Entry 9JR9 (electron microscopy, 2.84 A resolution); this record covers chains A and B.

== Chain A (and B) ==
Name: Protein SLFN14
Source organism: Homo sapiens
Notes: EC 3.1.-.-; chain B of this document is another copy of the same molecule, construct and numbering; everything in this record applies to it too
UniProt: P0C7P3 (SLN14_HUMAN); residue numbers follow UniProt; this construct covers 1-912
Chain sequence (912 residues; each row starts with the number of its first residue):
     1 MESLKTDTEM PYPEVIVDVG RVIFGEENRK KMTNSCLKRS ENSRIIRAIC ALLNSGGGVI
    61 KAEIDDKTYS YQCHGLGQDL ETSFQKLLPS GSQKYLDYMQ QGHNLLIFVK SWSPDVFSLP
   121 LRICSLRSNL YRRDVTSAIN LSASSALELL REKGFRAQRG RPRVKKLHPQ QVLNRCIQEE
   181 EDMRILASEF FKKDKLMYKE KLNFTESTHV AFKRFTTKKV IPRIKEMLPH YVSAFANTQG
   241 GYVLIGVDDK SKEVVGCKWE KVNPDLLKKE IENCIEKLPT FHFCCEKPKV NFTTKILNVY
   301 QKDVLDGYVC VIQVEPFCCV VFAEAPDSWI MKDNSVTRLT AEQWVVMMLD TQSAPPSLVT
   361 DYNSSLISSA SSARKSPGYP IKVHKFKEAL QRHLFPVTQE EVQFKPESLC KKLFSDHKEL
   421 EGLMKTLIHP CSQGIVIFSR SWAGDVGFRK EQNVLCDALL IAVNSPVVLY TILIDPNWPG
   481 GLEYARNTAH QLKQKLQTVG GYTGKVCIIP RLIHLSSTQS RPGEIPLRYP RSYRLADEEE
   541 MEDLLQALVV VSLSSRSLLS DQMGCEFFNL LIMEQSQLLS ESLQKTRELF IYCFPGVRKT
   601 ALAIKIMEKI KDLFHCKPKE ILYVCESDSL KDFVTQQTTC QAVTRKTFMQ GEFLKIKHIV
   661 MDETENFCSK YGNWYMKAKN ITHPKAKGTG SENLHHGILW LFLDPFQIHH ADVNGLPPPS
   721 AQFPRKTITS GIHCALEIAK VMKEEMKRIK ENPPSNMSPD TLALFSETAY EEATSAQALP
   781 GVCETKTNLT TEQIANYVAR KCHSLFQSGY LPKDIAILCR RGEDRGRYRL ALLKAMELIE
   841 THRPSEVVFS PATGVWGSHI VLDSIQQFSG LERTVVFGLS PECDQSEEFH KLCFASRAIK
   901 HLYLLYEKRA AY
Unresolved in the structure: 161-177, 352-377 (chain B: 161-177, 352-378, 519-524)
Differences from the reference sequence: engineered mutation Ala211 (Glu in P0C7P3); conflict Ser365 (Cys in P0C7P3), Ser775 (Cys in P0C7P3), Ser808 (Cys in P0C7P3)
Swiss-Prot annotation at these positions:
  - binding site (ATP): Cys593 to Thr600
Metal / ion sites: Zn2+: His282, Cys284, Cys318, Cys319
From the paper describing this entry:
  - mutagenesis - E211A: abolished catalytic activity on hRNA or tRNA
  - Zn2+ coordination: His282, Cys284, Cys318, Cys319
  - self-association interface (contacts with another copy of this molecule); pairs are residue here / residue on that copy: Ser92-Asp134 (hydrogen bond), Gln100-Glu179, Thr586-Pro724 (hydrophobic contact), Arg587-Phe723 (pi stacking), Tyr71, Cys73, Tyr98, Val135, Val135, Met183, Met183, Thr205, Thr205
  - conformationally variable residues (loop rearrangement): Lys213, Arg214, Phe215
  - mutagenesis - E211A: abolished catalytic activity on ATP
  - catalytic residues: Lys213, Arg214, Lys218
  - mutagenesis - F215A: decreased catalytic activity

== Chain A / chain B interface ==
Contacting residue pairs - 103 pairs, chain A then chain B:
  Glu26(A) - Thr136(B)
  Glu26(A) - Thr205(B)
  Tyr71(A) - Glu179(B)
  Tyr71(A) - Glu180(B)
  Tyr71(A) - Met183(B)
  Tyr71(A) - Thr205(B)
  Gln72(A) - Asp182(B)
  Gln72(A) - Met183(B)
  Gln72(A) - Leu186(B)
  Gln72(A) - Asn203(B)
  Gln72(A) - Phe204(B)
  Gln72(A) - Thr205(B)  hydrogen bond (backbone-backbone)
  Cys73(A) - Asn203(B)
  Cys73(A) - Thr205(B)
  Cys73(A) - Lys252(B)
  His74(A) - Thr205(B)
  Gly75(A) - Thr205(B)
  Gln78(A) - Thr136(B)
  Glu81(A) - Val135(B)
  Gln85(A) - Asp134(B)
  Gln85(A) - Ser137(B)
  Gln85(A) - Ile139(B)
  Pro89(A) - Ser145(B)
  Ser90(A) - Arg132(B)  hydrogen bond (backbone-side chain)
  Ser90(A) - Glu148(B)
  Gly91(A) - Asp134(B)
  Ser92(A) - Asp134(B)  hydrogen bond
  Gln93(A) - Arg133(B)  hydrogen bond (side chain-backbone)
  Gln93(A) - Asp134(B)
  Gln93(A) - Thr238(B)
  Lys94(A) - Arg132(B)
  Tyr98(A) - Glu179(B)
  Met99(A) - Glu179(B)
  Gln100(A) - Glu179(B)
  Asp115(A) - Glu148(B)
  Phe117(A) - Leu119(B)
  Phe117(A) - Arg151(B)  hydrogen bond (backbone-side chain)
  Phe117(A) - Glu152(B)
  Phe117(A) - Phe155(B)  hydrophobic
  Ser118(A) - Leu119(B)
  Ser118(A) - Glu148(B)
  Leu119(A) - Phe117(B)
  Leu119(A) - Ser118(B)
  Leu119(A) - Leu119(B)
  Arg132(A) - Ser90(B)
  Arg133(A) - Gln93(B)  hydrogen bond (backbone-side chain)
  Asp134(A) - Gly91(B)
  Asp134(A) - Ser92(B)  hydrogen bond
  Asp134(A) - Gln93(B)
  Val135(A) - Glu81(B)
  Val135(A) - Tyr98(B)
  Thr136(A) - Glu81(B)
  Ser137(A) - Glu81(B)
  Ser145(A) - Pro89(B)
  Glu148(A) - Asp115(B)
  Glu148(A) - Phe117(B)
  Glu148(A) - Ser118(B)
  Arg151(A) - Phe117(B)  hydrogen bond (side chain-backbone)
  Glu152(A) - Phe117(B)
  Phe155(A) - Phe117(B)  hydrophobic
  Arg159(A) - Glu539(B)
  Arg159(A) - Asp543(B)  salt bridge
  Gln178(A) - Arg531(B)
  Gln178(A) - Ser532(B)
  Glu179(A) - Tyr71(B)
  Glu179(A) - Tyr98(B)
  Glu179(A) - Met99(B)
  Glu179(A) - Gln100(B)
  Glu180(A) - Tyr71(B)
  Met183(A) - Tyr71(B)
  Met183(A) - Gln72(B)
  Leu186(A) - Gln72(B)
  Asn203(A) - Cys73(B)
  Phe204(A) - Gln72(B)
  Thr205(A) - Gln72(B)  hydrogen bond (backbone-backbone)
  Thr205(A) - Cys73(B)
  Thr205(A) - His74(B)
  Thr205(A) - Gly75(B)
  Thr238(A) - Gln93(B)
  Lys252(A) - Cys73(B)
  Arg531(A) - Gln178(B)
  Ser532(A) - Gln178(B)
  Glu539(A) - Arg159(B)
  Asp543(A) - Arg159(B)  salt bridge
  Gln584(A) - Phe723(B)
  Gln584(A) - Arg725(B)
  Lys585(A) - Phe723(B)
  Lys585(A) - Pro724(B)
  Lys585(A) - Arg725(B)  hydrogen bond (backbone-backbone)
  Thr586(A) - Pro724(B)
  Arg587(A) - Phe723(B)
  Leu694(A) - Ser720(B)  hydrogen bond (backbone-side chain)
  His696(A) - Ser720(B)
  Ser720(A) - Leu694(B)  hydrogen bond (side chain-backbone)
  Ser720(A) - His696(B)
  Phe723(A) - Gln584(B)
  Phe723(A) - Lys585(B)
  Phe723(A) - Arg587(B)
  Pro724(A) - Lys585(B)
  Pro724(A) - Thr586(B)
  Pro724(A) - Pro724(B)  hydrophobic
  Arg725(A) - Gln584(B)
  Arg725(A) - Lys585(B)  hydrogen bond (backbone-backbone)
Other interface residues (no listed pair), chain A (64 interface residues in all): Asp97, Ile139, Asp182, Thr208, Pro530, Glu542
Other interface residues (no listed pair), chain B (60 interface residues in all): Gln78, Gln85, Thr208, Glu542

== Summary ==
The interface between chain A and chain B involves 64 residues on one side and 60 on the other; the contacts
include 13 hydrogen bonds and 2 salt bridges. Polar pairs include Arg159(A)-Asp543(B), Ser90(A)-Arg132(B) and
Ser92(A)-Asp134(B). From the paper: catalytic residues Lys213(A), Arg214(A) and Lys218(A); E211A of chain A
abolishes catalytic activity on hRNA or tRNA.
Both chains are Protein SLFN14 (Homo sapiens). Entry 9JR9 (Electronic microscopy structure of human
schlafen14-E211A dimer) was determined by electron microscopy.
